Entry 9P4X (electron microscopy, 2.76 A resolution); this record covers chain A.

Chain A:
Name: Excitatory amino acid transporter 3
Source organism: Homo sapiens
Reference sequence: P43005 (EAA3_HUMAN); residue numbers follow UniProt; this construct covers 1-524
Sequence (526 residues; row label = number of the first residue in the row; numbers below 1 keep their minus sign (Gly-1 is residue -1)):
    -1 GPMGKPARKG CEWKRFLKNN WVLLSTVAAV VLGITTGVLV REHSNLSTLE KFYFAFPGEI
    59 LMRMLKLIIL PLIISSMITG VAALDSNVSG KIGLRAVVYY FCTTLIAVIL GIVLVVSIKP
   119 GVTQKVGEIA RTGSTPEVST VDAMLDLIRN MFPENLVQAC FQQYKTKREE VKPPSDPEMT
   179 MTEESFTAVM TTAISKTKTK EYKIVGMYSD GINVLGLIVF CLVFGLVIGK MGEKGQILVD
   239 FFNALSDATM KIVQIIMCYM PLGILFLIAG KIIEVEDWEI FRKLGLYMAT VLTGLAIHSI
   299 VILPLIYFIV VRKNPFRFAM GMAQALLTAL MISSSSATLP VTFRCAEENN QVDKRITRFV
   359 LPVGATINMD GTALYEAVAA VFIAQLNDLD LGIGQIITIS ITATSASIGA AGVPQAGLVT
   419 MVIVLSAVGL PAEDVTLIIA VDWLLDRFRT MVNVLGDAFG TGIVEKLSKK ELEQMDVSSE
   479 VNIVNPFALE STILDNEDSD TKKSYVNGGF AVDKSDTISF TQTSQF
Disordered / not traced: -1 to 15, 122-136, 169-198, 473-524
Differences from the reference sequence: expression tag (-1 to 0); engineered mutation Thr178 (Asn in P43005), Thr195 (Asn in P43005)
Residues lining bound ligands: A1CG9 ((4R)-8-bromo-2-(furan-2-yl)-N-(2-methylphenyl)imidazo[1,2-a]pyridin-3-amine): Val95, Tyr98, Phe99, Thr102, Leu103, Val106, Ile365, Met367, Ser398, Ile399, Thr402, Ser403, Ile406
UniProt features mapped onto this chain:
  - binding site (Na(+)): Tyr98, Thr101, Thr102, Gly362, Thr364, Asn366, Asp368, Ser405, Ile406, Ala408, Asn451, Asp455
  - binding site (L-aspartate): Ser331, Ser333, Thr370, Val411, Arg447, Thr448, Asn451
  - modified residue (Phosphoserine): Ser517, Ser522
  - glycosylation: Asn43 (N-linked (GlcNAc...) asparagine)
  - natural variant: Ile395 (deletion: In DCBXA), Arg445 (R445W: In DCBXA)
From the paper describing this entry:
  - binding site for A1CG9: Phe99, Thr102, Val106, Met367, Ile399, Thr402, Ile406
  - mutagenesis - F99A: decreased growth
  - mutagenesis - F99L, F99M, T402I, T402L: unchanged growth
  - mutagenesis - F99L, F99M: abolished binding to A1CG9
  - mutagenesis - F99L (65.6 +/- 1.8 degC), F99M (67.3 +/- 0.5 degC): unchanged stability
  - mutagenesis - T402I, T402L: increased growth in response to A1CG9
  - mutagenesis - F99M, T402I: increased growth in response to PBJ1
  - mutagenesis - F99M, T402I: increased growth in response to PBJ2
  - specificity-determining residues: Phe99

In short:
Chain A binds compound A1CG9. UniProt lists 12 Na+-binding residues and 7 L-aspartate-binding residues. From
the paper: a binding site for A1CG9 at Phe99, Thr102 and Val106 among others; F99L and F99M abolish binding to
A1CG9; 5 substitutions were tested in all.
Chain A is Excitatory amino acid transporter 3 (Homo sapiens); the structure, Human EAAT3 with compound 3e and
cholesterol bound at inward facing state, was determined by electron microscopy together with 9P4Y and 9P4Z
from the same study.
